PDB entry 4OX7 | X-ray diffraction, 2.10 A resolution | chains A and F of the 6 polymer chains in the assembly

# Chain A (and F)
Protein: Carbon dioxide-concentrating mechanism protein CcmK
From: Synechococcus elongatus
Notes: chain F of this document is another copy of the same molecule, construct and numbering; everything in this record applies to it too
UniProt: Q03511 (CCMK_SYNE7); residue numbers follow UniProt; this construct covers 1-102
Chain sequence (116 residues; row label = number of the first residue in the row; numbers below 1 keep their minus sign (Met-13 is residue -13)):
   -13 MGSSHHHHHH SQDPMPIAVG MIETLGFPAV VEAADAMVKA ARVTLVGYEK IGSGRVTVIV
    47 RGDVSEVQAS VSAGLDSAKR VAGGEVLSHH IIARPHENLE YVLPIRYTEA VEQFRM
Disordered / not traced: -13 to 1
Construct notes: expression tag (-13 to 0)
Curated features (UniProtKB/Swiss-Prot):
  - mutagenesis: Tyr34 to Ile37 (Probably alters pore properties, is able to form carboxysomes, residues correspond to CsoS1 of P.marinus MIT 9313), Glu35 to Ile37 (Probably alters pore properties, is able to form carboxysomes, residues correspond to CcmK4 of this organism)

# How chain A and chain F interact
Residue-residue contacts - 59 pairs, chain A then chain F:
  Met7(A) - Pro14(F)
  Met7(A) - Val17(F)  hydrophobic
  Glu9(A) - Gly12(F)
  Glu9(A) - Phe13(F)  hydrogen bond (side chain-backbone)
  Glu9(A) - Pro14(F)
  Glu35(A) - Phe13(F)
  Glu35(A) - Tyr34(F)  hydrogen bond
  Glu35(A) - Lys36(F)  salt bridge
  Lys36(A) - Lys36(F)  hydrogen bond (backbone-side chain)
  Ile37(A) - Gly12(F)
  Ile37(A) - Phe13(F)
  Ile37(A) - Tyr34(F)
  Ile37(A) - Gly38(F)
  Ile37(A) - Ser39(F)
  Ile37(A) - Gly40(F)  hydrogen bond (backbone-backbone)
  Ile37(A) - Val42(F)  hydrophobic
  Gly38(A) - Gly40(F)
  Ser39(A) - Ser39(F)
  Arg41(A) - Leu11(F)
  Arg41(A) - Gly12(F)
  Arg41(A) - Gly40(F)
  Thr43(A) - Phe13(F)
  Thr43(A) - Pro14(F)
  Leu73(A) - Gly69(F)
  Ser74(A) - Pro14(F)
  Ser74(A) - Ala68(F)
  Ser74(A) - Gly69(F)
  His75(A) - Val67(F)
  His75(A) - Ala68(F)  hydrogen bond (backbone-backbone)
  His76(A) - Glu18(F)  salt bridge
  His76(A) - Val67(F)
  Ile78(A) - Val17(F)  hydrophobic
  Ile78(A) - Glu18(F)
  Ile78(A) - Asp21(F)
  Arg80(A) - Lys25(F)  hydrogen bond (backbone-side chain)
  Pro81(A) - Asp21(F)
  His82(A) - Asp21(F)  hydrogen bond (backbone-side chain)
  His82(A) - Val24(F)
  His82(A) - Lys25(F)
  Glu83(A) - Phe100(F)
  Asn84(A) - Val24(F)
  Asn84(A) - Thr30(F)
  Asn84(A) - Leu31(F)  hydrogen bond (side chain-backbone)
  Asn84(A) - Val97(F)
  Asn84(A) - Phe100(F)
  Leu85(A) - Val17(F)
  Leu85(A) - Asp21(F)
  Leu85(A) - Val24(F)  hydrophobic
  Leu85(A) - Leu31(F)  hydrophobic
  Tyr87(A) - Ala96(F)
  Tyr87(A) - Gln99(F)  hydrogen bond
  Tyr87(A) - Phe100(F)  hydrophobic
  Val88(A) - Leu31(F)
  Val88(A) - Gly33(F)
  Val88(A) - Tyr34(F)  hydrophobic
  Val88(A) - Val97(F)  hydrophobic
  Leu89(A) - Ala20(F)  hydrophobic
  Leu89(A) - Tyr34(F)  hydrophobic
  Pro90(A) - Phe13(F)
Interface residues without a listed pair, chain A (25 interface residues in all): Ile45
Interface residues without a listed pair, chain F (28 interface residues in all): Val32, Val44

# Summary
25 residues of chain A face 28 of chain F across their interface; the contacts include 9 hydrogen bonds and 2
salt bridges. Polar contacts include Glu35(A)-Lys36(F), His76(A)-Glu18(F) and Glu9(A)-Phe13(F). UniProt lists
4 mutagenesis sites on chain A.
Both chains are Carbon dioxide-concentrating mechanism protein CcmK (Synechococcus elongatus). Entry 4OX7
(Structure of Synechococcus elongatus PCC 7942 CcmK2) was determined by X-ray diffraction (same publication as
4OX6 and 4OX8).
